PDB entry 7R5J | electron microscopy, 50.00 A resolution (very low resolution: no residue pairs are listed; an interface is given only as per-side residue counts) | chains J4 and V0 of the 101 polymer chains in the assembly

# Chain J4
Protein: Nuclear pore glycoprotein p62
From: Homo sapiens
Reference sequence: P37198 (NUP62_HUMAN); residues 1-522 here = UniProt positions 1-522
Sequence (522 residues; row label = number of the first residue in the row):
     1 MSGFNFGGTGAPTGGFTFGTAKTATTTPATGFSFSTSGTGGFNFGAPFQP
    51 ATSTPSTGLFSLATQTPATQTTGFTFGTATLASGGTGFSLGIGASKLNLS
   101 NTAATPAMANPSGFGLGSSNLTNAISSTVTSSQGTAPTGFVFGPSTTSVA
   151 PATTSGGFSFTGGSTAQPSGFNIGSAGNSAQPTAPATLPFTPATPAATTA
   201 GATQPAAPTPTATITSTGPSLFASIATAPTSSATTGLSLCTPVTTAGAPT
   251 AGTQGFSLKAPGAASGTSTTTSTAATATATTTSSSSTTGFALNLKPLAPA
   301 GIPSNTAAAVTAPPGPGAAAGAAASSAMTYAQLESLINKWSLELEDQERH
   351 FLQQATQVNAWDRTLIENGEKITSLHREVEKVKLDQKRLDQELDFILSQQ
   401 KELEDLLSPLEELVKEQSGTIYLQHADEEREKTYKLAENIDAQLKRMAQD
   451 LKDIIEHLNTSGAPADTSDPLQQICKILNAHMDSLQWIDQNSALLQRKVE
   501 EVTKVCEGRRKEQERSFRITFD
Disordered / not traced: 1-331, 503-522
Curated features (UniProtKB/Swiss-Prot):
  - modified residue: Ser-2 (N-acetylserine), Ser-408 (Phosphoserine), Ser-418 (Phosphoserine)
  - glycosylation: Thr-373 (O-linked (GlcNAc) threonine), Ser-468 (O-linked (GlcNAc) serine)

# Chain V0
Protein: Nuclear pore complex protein Nup214
From: Homo sapiens
Reference sequence: P35658 (NU214_HUMAN); residue numbers follow UniProt; this construct covers 1-2090
Sequence (2090 residues; numbered 1 to 2090; the number before each row is that of its first residue):
     1 MGDEMDAMIPEREMKDFQFRALKKVRIFDSPEELPKERSSLLAVSNKYGL
    51 VFAGGASGLQIFPTKNLLIQNKPGDDPNKIVDKVQGLLVPMKFPIHHLAL
   101 SCDNLTLSACMMSSEYGSIIAFFDVRTFSNEAKQQKRPFAYHKLLKDAGG
   151 MVIDMKWNPTVPSMVAVCLADGSIAVLQVTETVKVCATLPSTVAVTSVCW
   201 SPKGKQLAVGKQNGTVVQYLPTLQEKKVIPCPPFYESDHPVRVLDVLWIG
   251 TYVFAIVYAAADGTLETSPDVVMALLPKKEEKHPEIFVNFMEPCYGSCTE
   301 RQHHYYLSYIEEWDLVLAASAASTEVSILARQSDQINWESWLLEDSSRAE
   351 LPVTDKSDDSLPMGVVVDYTNQVEITISDEKTLPPAPVLMLLSTDGVLCP
   401 FYMINQNPGVKSLIKTPERLSLEGERQPKSPGSTPTTPTSSQAPQKLDAS
   451 AAAAPASLPPSSPAAPIATFSLLPAGGAPTVFSFGSSSLKSSATVTGEPP
   501 SYSSGSDSSKAAPGPGPSTFSFVPPSKASLAPTPAASPVAPSAASFSFGS
   551 SGFKPTLESTPVPSVSAPNIAMKPSFPPSTSAVKVNLSEKFTAAATSTPV
   601 SSSQSAPPMSPFSSASKPAASGPLSHPTPLSAPPSSVPLKSSVLPSPSGR
   651 SAQGSSSPVPSMVQKSPRITPPAAKPGSPQAKSLQPAVAEKQGHQWKDSD
   701 PVMAGIGEEIAHFQKELEELKARTSKACFQVGTSEEMKMLRTESDDLHTF
   751 LLEIKETTESLHGDISSLKTTLLEGFAGVEEAREQNERNRDSGYLHLLYK
   801 RPLDPKSEAQLQEIRRLHQYVKFAVQDVNDVLDLEWDQHLEQKKKQRHLL
   851 VPERETLFNTLANNREIINQQRKRLNHLVDSLQQLRLYKQTSLWSLSSAV
   901 PSQSSIHSFDSDLESLCNALLKTTIESHTKSLPKVPAKLSPMKQAQLRNF
   951 LAKRKTPPVRSTAPASLSRSAFLSQRYYEDLDEVSSTSSVSQSLESEDAR
  1001 TSCKDDEAVVQAPRHAPVVRTPSIQPSLLPHAAPFAKSHLVHGSSPGVMG
  1051 TSVATSASKIIPQGADSTMLATKTVKHGAPSPSHPISAPQAAAAAALRRQ
  1101 MASQAPAVNTLTESTLKNVPQVVNVQELKNNPATPSTAMGSSVPYSTAKT
  1151 PHPVLTPVAANQAKQGSLINSLKPSGPTPASGQLSSGDKASGTAKIETAV
  1201 TSTPSASGQFSKPFSFSPSGTGFNFGIITPTPSSNFTAAQGATPSTKESS
  1251 QPDAFSSGGGSKPSYEAIPESSPPSGITSASNTTPGEPAASSSRPVAPSG
  1301 TALSTTSSKLETPPSKLGELLFPSSLAGETLGSFSGLRVGQADDSTKPTN
  1351 KASSTSLTSTQPTKTSGVPSGFNFTAPPVLGKHTEPPVTSSATTTSVAPP
  1401 AATSTSSTAVFGSLPVTSAGSSGVISFGGTSLSAGKTSFSFGSQQTNSTV
  1451 PPSAPPPTTAATPLPTSFPTLSFGSLLSSATTPSLPMSAGRSTEEATSSA
  1501 LPEKPGDSEVSASAASLLEEQQSAQLPQAPPQTSDSVKKEPVLAQPAVSN
  1551 SGTAASSTSLVALSAEATPATTGVPDARTEAVPPASSFSVPGQTAVTAAA
  1601 ISSAGPVAVETSSTPIASSTTSIVAPGPSAEAAAFGTVTSGSSVFAQPPA
  1651 ASSSSAFNQLTNNTATAPSATPVFGQVAASTAPSLFGQQTGSTASTAAAT
  1701 PQVSSSGFSSPAFGTTAPGVFGQTTFGQASVFGQSASSAASVFSFSQPGF
  1751 SSVPAFGQPASSTPTSTSGSVFGAASSTSSSSSFSFGQSSPNTGGGLFGQ
  1801 SNAPAFGQSPGFGQGGSVFGGTSAATTTAATSGFSFCQASGFGSSNTGSV
  1851 FGQAASTGGIVFGQQSSSSSGSVFGSGNTGRGGGFFSGLGGKPSQDAANK
  1901 NPFSSASGGFGSTATSNTSNLFGNSGAKTFGGFASSSFGEQKPTGTFSSG
  1951 GGSVASQGFGFSSPNKTGGFGAAPVFGSPPTFGGSPGFGGVPAFGSAPAF
  2001 TSPLGSTGGKVFGEGTAAASAGGFGFGSSSNTTSFGTLASQNAPTFGSLS
  2051 QQTSGFGTQSSGFSGFGSGTGGFSFGSNNSSVQGFGGWRS
Disordered / not traced: 1-699, 973-2090
Curated features (UniProtKB/Swiss-Prot):
  - region: Leu-740 to Leu-768 (Leucine-zipper 1), Leu-861 to Leu-882 (Leucine-zipper 2)
  - site: Pro-444, Gln-445 (Breakpoint for translocation to form the NUP214-ABL1 fusion protein), Gln-812, Glu-813 (Breakpoint), Ser-1840, Gly-1841 (Breakpoint for translocation to form the NUP214-ABL1 fusion protein), Ser-1916, Asn-1917 (Breakpoint for translocation to form the NUP214-ABL1 fusion protein), Thr-1967, Gly-1968 (Breakpoint for translocation to form the NUP214-ABL1 fusion protein), Gly-2071, Gly-2072 (Breakpoint for translocation to form the NUP214-ABL1 fusion protein)
  - modified residue: Gly-2 (N-acetylglycine), Ser-30 (Phosphoserine), Thr-416 (Phosphothreonine), Ser-421 (Phosphoserine), Ser-430 (Phosphoserine), Ser-433 (Phosphoserine), Thr-434 (Phosphothreonine), Thr-437 (Phosphothreonine), Thr-439 (Phosphothreonine), Ser-651 (Phosphoserine), Ser-657 (Phosphoserine), Ser-666 (Phosphoserine), Thr-670 (Phosphothreonine), Ser-678 (Phosphoserine), Ser-760 (Phosphoserine), Ser-940 (Phosphoserine), Ser-970 (Phosphoserine), Ser-974 (Phosphoserine), Ser-989 (Phosphoserine), Thr-1021 (Phosphothreonine) and 12 more in UniProt
  - cross-link: Lys-1538 (Glycyl lysine isopeptide (Lys-Gly) (interchain with G-Cter in SUMO2))

# Interface between chain J4 and chain V0
At this resolution (50 A) residue pairs are not listed: 62 residues of chain J4 and 64 of chain V0 lie at the interface.

# Overview
62 residues of chain J4 and 64 residues of chain V0 are in contact.
Here chain J4 is Nuclear pore glycoprotein p62 and chain V0 is Nuclear pore complex protein Nup214, both from
Homo sapiens. Entry 7R5J (Human nuclear pore complex (dilated)) was determined by electron microscopy (same
publication as 7R5K and 7R1Y).
